Entry 6ZII (X-ray diffraction, 2.50 A resolution); this record covers chains B and A.

[Chain B (and A)]
Protein: Transcriptional regulatory protein RcsB
Organism: Salmonella typhimurium
Notes: chain A of this document is another copy of the same molecule, construct and numbering; everything in this record applies to it too
UniProtKB: C4PCU2 (C4PCU2_SALTM); numbering as in UniProt (aligned over 1-143)
Amino-acid sequence (143 residues; each row starts with the number of its first residue):
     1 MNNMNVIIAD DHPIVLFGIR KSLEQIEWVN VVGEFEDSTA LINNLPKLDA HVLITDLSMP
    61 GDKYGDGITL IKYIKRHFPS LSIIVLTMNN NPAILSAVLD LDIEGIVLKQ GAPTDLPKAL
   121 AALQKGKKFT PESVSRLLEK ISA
Unresolved in the structure: 1, 140-143 (chain A: 140-143)
Modified positions: Asp56 (aspartate beryllium trifluoride; BFD)
Bound ions: Mg2+: Asp11, Asp56, Ser58
Reported in the primary citation:
  - Mg2+ coordination: Asp11
  - self-association interface (contacts with another copy of this molecule): His12, Met88, Gln110

[Chain B / chain A interface]
Contacting residue pairs (30):
  His12(B) - Met88(A)
  His12(B) - Lys109(A)
  His12(B) - Gln110(A)
  Pro13(B) - Lys109(A)
  Pro13(B) - Gly111(A)
  Pro13(B) - Pro113(A)  hydrophobic
  Ile14(B) - Gly18(A)
  Ile14(B) - Ile19(A)
  Val15(B) - Ile14(A)
  Phe17(B) - Gly18(A)
  Phe17(B) - Lys21(A)
  Phe17(B) - Ser22(A)
  Gly18(B) - Ile14(A)
  Gly18(B) - Phe17(A)
  Gly18(B) - Gly18(A)
  Arg20(B) - Lys21(A)
  Lys21(B) - Phe17(A)
  Lys21(B) - Arg20(A)
  Lys21(B) - Lys21(A)
  Ser22(B) - Ile14(A)
  Ser22(B) - Phe17(A)
  Glu24(B) - Lys21(A)  salt bridge
  Met88(B) - His12(A)
  Met88(B) - Met88(A)  hydrophobic
  Lys109(B) - His12(A)
  Lys109(B) - Pro13(A)
  Gln110(B) - His12(A)
  Gly111(B) - Pro13(A)
  Pro113(B) - Pro13(A)  hydrophobic
  Pro113(B) - Phe17(A)  hydrophobic
Interface residues without a listed pair, chain B (19 interface residues in all): Asp11, Ile19, Ala112, Leu116
Interface residues without a listed pair, chain A (19 interface residues in all): Asp11, Val15, Glu24, Ala112, Leu116

[Overview]
The chain B/chain A interface involves 19 residues from each chain; the contacts include 1 salt bridge. The
salt-bridged pair is Glu24(B)-Lys21(A). The Mg2+ site is built by Asp11(B), Asp56(B) and Ser58(B). The paper
reports Mg2+ coordination by Asp11(B); a self-association interface involving His12(B), Met88(B) and
Gln110(B).
Chain B and chain A are both Transcriptional regulatory protein RcsB (Salmonella typhimurium); the structure,
Structure of the isolated REC domain of RcsB from Salmonella enterica serovar Typhimurium in the presence ...,
was determined by X-ray diffraction, deposited together with 6ZIL, 6ZIX and 6ZJ2.
